Entry 5T6S (X-ray diffraction, 2.36 A resolution); this record covers chains B and F of the 6 polymer chains in the assembly.

== Chain B (and F) ==
Molecule: Hemagglutinin HA2
Source organism: Influenza A virus
Notes: chain F of this document is another copy of the same molecule, construct and numbering; everything in this record applies to it too
UniProt: R4NN21 (R4NN21_9INFA); residues 1-176 here correspond to UniProt positions 340-515 (UniProt number = residue number + 339)
Amino-acid sequence (183 residues; row label = number of the first residue in the row):
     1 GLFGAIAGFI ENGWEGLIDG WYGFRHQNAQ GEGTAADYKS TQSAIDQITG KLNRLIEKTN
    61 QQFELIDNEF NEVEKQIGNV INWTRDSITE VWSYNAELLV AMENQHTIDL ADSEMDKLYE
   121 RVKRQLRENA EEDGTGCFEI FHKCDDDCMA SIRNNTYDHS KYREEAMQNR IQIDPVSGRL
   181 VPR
Disordered / not traced: 172-183
Cystine bridges: C144-C148
Covalent attachments: N-acetylglucosamine (NAG) linked to N82, N154
Differences from the reference sequence: expression tag (177-183)
Residues lining bound ligands:
  - Arbidol (75U; ethyl 6-bromo-4-[(dimethylamino)methyl]-5-hydroxy-1-methyl-2-[(phenylsulfanyl)methyl]-1H-indole-3-carboxylate), molecule 1: R54, L55, E57, T59, W92, L99, E103
  - Arbidol (75U), molecule 2: E90, S93, Y94, E97, L98, A101
Reported in the primary citation:
  - binding site for Arbidol: R54 to E57, E90 to A101, W92 to E103
  - conformationally variable residues (side-chain flip): R54, E57
  - contacts within the chain: R54-E57 (salt bridge), K51-E103 (water-mediated contact)

== How chain B and chain F interact ==
Contacting residue pairs - 46 pairs, chain B then chain F:
  F3(B) - L2(F)
  F3(B) - F3(F)  hydrophobic
  R54(B) - E97(F)  salt bridge
  R54(B) - A101(F)
  Q61(B) - D86(F)
  Q61(B) - E90(F)
  F63(B) - W83(F)
  F63(B) - D86(F)
  F63(B) - S87(F)
  F63(B) - E90(F)
  I66(B) - N79(F)
  I66(B) - W83(F)  hydrophobic
  V73(B) - Q76(F)
  I77(B) - I77(F)  hydrophobic
  I81(B) - V80(F)  hydrophobic
  T84(B) - W83(F)
  T84(B) - T84(F)
  R85(B) - W83(F)
  I88(B) - S87(F)
  I88(B) - I88(F)  hydrophobic
  W92(B) - E90(F)
  W92(B) - V91(F)
  W92(B) - Y94(F)  hydrophobic
  N95(B) - Y94(F)
  L99(B) - Y94(F)
  L99(B) - L98(F)  hydrophobic
  H106(B) - Q105(F)
  L110(B) - L2(F)  hydrophobic
  S113(B) - L2(F)  hydrogen bond (side chain-backbone)
  K117(B) - G1(F)  hydrogen bond (side chain-backbone)
  K117(B) - L2(F)
  K117(B) - G4(F)
  K123(B) - E132(F)  salt bridge
  R124(B) - F9(F)
  R124(B) - Y119(F)
  R124(B) - E132(F)  salt bridge
  R124(B) - G134(F)
  R127(B) - E131(F)  salt bridge
  R127(B) - E132(F)  hydrogen bond (side chain-backbone)
  R127(B) - E139(F)  salt bridge
  E128(B) - E131(F)
  E128(B) - R170(F)  salt bridge
  R163(B) - E131(F)  salt bridge
  R163(B) - R170(F)  hydrogen bond (side chain-backbone)
  M167(B) - R170(F)
  I171(B) - I171(F)  hydrophobic
Also at the interface, not in a pair above, chain B (29 interface residues in all): E64, V91, M102, D109
Also at the interface, not in a pair above, chain F (32 interface residues in all): N95, M102, D133, F141

== Summary ==
29 residues of chain B and 32 residues of chain F are in contact; the contacts include 4 hydrogen bonds and 7
salt bridges. Among the polar pairs are R54(B)-E97(F), K123(B)-E132(F) and R124(B)-E132(F). Chain B binds
Arbidol. The paper reports a binding site for Arbidol at R54(B), E90(B) and W92(B); conformational variability
at R54(B) and E57(B).
Chain B and chain F are both Hemagglutinin HA2 (Influenza A virus); the structure, Crystal structure of the
A/Shanghai/2/2013 (H7N9) influenza virus hemagglutinin in complex with the antiviral drug arbidol, was
determined by X-ray diffraction, deposited together with 5T6N.
